PDB entry 8B1R | electron microscopy, 3.20 A resolution | chains B and Q of the 5 polymer chains in the assembly

# Chain B
Name: RecBCD enzyme subunit RecB
From: Escherichia coli
Notes: EC 3.1.11.5
UniProt: A0A024LB08 (A0A024LB08_ECOLX); numbering as in UniProt (aligned over 1-1180)
Amino-acid sequence (1180 residues; row label = number of the first residue in the row):
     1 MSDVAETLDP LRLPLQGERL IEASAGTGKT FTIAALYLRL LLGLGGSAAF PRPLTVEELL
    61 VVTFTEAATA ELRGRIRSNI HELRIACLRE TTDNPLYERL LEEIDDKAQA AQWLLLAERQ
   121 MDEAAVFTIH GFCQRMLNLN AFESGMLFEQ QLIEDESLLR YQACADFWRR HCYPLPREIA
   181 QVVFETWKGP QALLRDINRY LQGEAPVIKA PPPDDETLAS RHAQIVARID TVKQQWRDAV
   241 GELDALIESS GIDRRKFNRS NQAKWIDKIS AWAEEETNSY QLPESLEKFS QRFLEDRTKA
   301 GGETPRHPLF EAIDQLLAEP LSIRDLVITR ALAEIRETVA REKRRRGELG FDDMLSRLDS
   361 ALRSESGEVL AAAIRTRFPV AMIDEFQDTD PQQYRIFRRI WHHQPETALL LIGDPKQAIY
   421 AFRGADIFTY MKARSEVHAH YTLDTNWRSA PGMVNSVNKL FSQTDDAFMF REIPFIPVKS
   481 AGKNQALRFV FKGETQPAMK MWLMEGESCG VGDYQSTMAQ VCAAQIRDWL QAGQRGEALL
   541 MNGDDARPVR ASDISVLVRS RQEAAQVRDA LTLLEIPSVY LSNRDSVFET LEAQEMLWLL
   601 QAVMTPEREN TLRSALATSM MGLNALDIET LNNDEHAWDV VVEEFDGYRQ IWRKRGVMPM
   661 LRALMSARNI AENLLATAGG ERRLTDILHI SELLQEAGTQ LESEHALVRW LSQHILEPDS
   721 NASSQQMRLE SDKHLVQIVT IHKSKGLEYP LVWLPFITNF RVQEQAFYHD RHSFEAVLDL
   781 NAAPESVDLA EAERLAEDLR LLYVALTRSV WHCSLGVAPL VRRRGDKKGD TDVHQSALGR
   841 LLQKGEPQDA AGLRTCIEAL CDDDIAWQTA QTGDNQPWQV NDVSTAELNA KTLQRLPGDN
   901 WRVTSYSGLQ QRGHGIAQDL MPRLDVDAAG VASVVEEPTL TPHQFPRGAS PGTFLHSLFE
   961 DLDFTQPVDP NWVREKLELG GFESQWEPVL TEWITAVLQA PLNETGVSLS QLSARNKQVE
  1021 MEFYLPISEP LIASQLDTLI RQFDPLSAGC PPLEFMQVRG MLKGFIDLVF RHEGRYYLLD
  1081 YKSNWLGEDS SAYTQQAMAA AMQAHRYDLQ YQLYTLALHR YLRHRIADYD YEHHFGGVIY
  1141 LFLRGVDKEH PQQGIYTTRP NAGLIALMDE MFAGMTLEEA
Disordered / not traced: 1-4, 1175-1180
Bound ions: Mg2+: D1067, D1080, Y1081

# Chain Q
Name: Probable RecBCD inhibitor gp5.9
From: Escherichia phage T7
UniProt: P20406 (GP59_BPT7); residues 1-52 here = UniProt positions 1-52
Amino-acid sequence (52 residues; numbered 1 to 52; the number before each row is that of its first residue):
     1 MSRDLVTIPR DVWNDIQGYI DSLERENDSL KNQLMEADEY VAELEEKLNG TS
Disordered / not traced: 50-52
UniProt features mapped onto this chain:
  - mutagenesis: L23 (L23P: Allows phage to overcome the retron Ec48 defense system; when associated with 'C-128' in the gp1.7 protein. Is not toxic when expressed alone in E.coli)

# Interface between chain B and chain Q
Contacting residue pairs - 15 pairs, chain B then chain Q:
  R254(B) with E45(Q), salt bridge; N49(Q), hydrogen bond
  R255(B) with M35(Q), hydrogen bond; D38(Q), salt bridge; E39(Q), salt bridge; A42(Q)
  R259(B) with E45(Q)
  R561(B) with M1(Q); D4(Q), salt bridge
  Q562(B) with D4(Q), hydrogen bond; L5(Q)
  A565(B) with L5(Q)
  D569(B) with L5(Q)
  R824(B) with D21(Q), salt bridge; E24(Q), salt bridge
Other interface residues (no listed pair), chain B (13 interface residues in all): N258, D513, Q566, E589, T590
Other interface residues (no listed pair), chain Q (13 interface residues in all): W13, V41
The authors on this interface:
  - specific contacts: R254(B)-E45(Q), R255(B)-D38(Q), R255(B)-E39(Q), R561(B)-D4(Q), R824(B)-D21(Q), R824(B)-E24(Q)

# Summary
Chain B and chain Q each contribute 13 residues to their interface, with 3 hydrogen bonds and 6 salt bridges.
Among the polar pairs are R254(B)-E45(Q), R255(B)-D38(Q) and R255(B)-E39(Q). The paper describes contacts
between R254(B) and E45(Q), R255(B) and D38(Q) and R255(B) and E39(Q) among others.
Here chain B is RecBCD enzyme subunit RecB (Escherichia coli) and chain Q is Probable RecBCD inhibitor gp5.9
(Escherichia phage T7). Entry 8B1R (RecBCD in complex with the phage protein gp5.9) was determined by electron
microscopy (same publication as 8B1T and 8B1U).
